PDB entry 3ZIE | X-ray diffraction, 2.00 A resolution | chains A and B

# Chain A (and B)
Molecule: Sepf-like protein
From: Archaeoglobus fulgidus
Notes: fragment: c-terminal domain, residues 37-122; chain B of this document is another copy of the same molecule, construct and numbering; everything in this record applies to it too
UniProt: O29476 (O29476_ARCFU); residues 37-122 here = UniProt positions 37-122
Sequence (86 residues; row label = number of the first residue in the row):
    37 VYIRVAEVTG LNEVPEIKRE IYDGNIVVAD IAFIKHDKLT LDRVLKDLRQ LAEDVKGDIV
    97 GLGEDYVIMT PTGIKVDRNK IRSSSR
Unresolved in the structure: 120-122 (chain B: 122)
Differences from the reference sequence: engineered mutation Mse105 (Ile in O29476)
Modified / non-standard residues: Mse105 (selenomethionine; parent Met)

# How chain A and chain B interact
Pairs across the interface (61):
  Val37(A) with Ile110(B); Lys111(B)
  Tyr38(A) with Lys111(B); Asp113(B)
  Ile39(A) with Ile62(B), hydrophobic; Ile104(B), hydrophobic; Thr106(B); Lys111(B), hydrogen bond (backbone-backbone); Val112(B); Asp113(B), hydrogen bond (backbone-backbone)
  Arg40(A) with Asp113(B), salt bridge; Asn115(B), hydrogen bond (side chain-backbone); Lys116(B), hydrogen bond (side chain-backbone); Ile117(B)
  Val41(A) with Leu98(B), hydrophobic; Lys116(B); Ile117(B), hydrogen bond (backbone-backbone)
  Ala42(A) with Ile117(B)
  Glu43(A) with Lys116(B), salt bridge; Ile117(B), hydrogen bond (backbone-backbone)
  Asn48(A) with Ser120(B), hydrogen bond (backbone-side chain); Ser121(B), hydrogen bond
  Glu49(A) with Arg118(B); Ser119(B), hydrogen bond (side chain-backbone)
  Glu52(A) with Ile117(B)
  Ile53(A) with Ile117(B), hydrophobic
  Ile62(A) with Ile39(B), hydrophobic; Ile62(B), hydrophobic
  Val64(A) with Leu98(B), hydrophobic
  Leu98(A) with Val41(B), hydrophobic; Val64(B), hydrophobic; Leu98(B), hydrophobic; Tyr102(B), hydrophobic
  Gly99(A) with Tyr102(B)
  Tyr102(A) with Leu98(B), hydrophobic; Gly99(B)
  Ile104(A) with Ile39(B), hydrophobic
  Thr106(A) with Ile39(B)
  Gly109(A) with Val37(B)
  Ile110(A) with Val37(B)
  Lys111(A) with Val37(B); Tyr38(B); Ile39(B), hydrogen bond (backbone-backbone)
  Val112(A) with Ile39(B)
  Asp113(A) with Tyr38(B); Ile39(B), hydrogen bond (backbone-backbone); Arg40(B), salt bridge
  Asn115(A) with Arg40(B), hydrogen bond (backbone-side chain)
  Lys116(A) with Arg40(B), hydrogen bond (backbone-side chain); Val41(B); Glu43(B)
  Ile117(A) with Arg40(B); Val41(B), hydrogen bond (backbone-backbone); Ala42(B); Glu43(B), hydrogen bond (backbone-backbone); Glu52(B); Ile53(B), hydrophobic; Glu56(B)
  Arg118(A) with Glu43(B); Glu49(B)
  Ser119(A) with Glu49(B)
Other interface residues (no listed pair), chain A (31 interface residues in all): Thr45, Glu56, Val63
Other interface residues (no listed pair), chain B (31 interface residues in all): Thr45, Gly109

# In short
The chain A/chain B interface involves 31 residues from each chain, with 15 hydrogen bonds and 3 salt bridges.
Polar pairs include Arg40(A)-Asp113(B), Glu43(A)-Lys116(B) and Arg40(A)-Asn115(B).
Both chains are Sepf-like protein (Archaeoglobus fulgidus). Entry 3ZIE (SepF-like protein from Archaeoglobus
fulgidus) was determined by X-ray diffraction, deposited together with 3ZIG, 3ZIH and 3ZII.
